Entry 5OPY (X-ray diffraction, 2.26 A resolution); this record covers chains H and L.

# Chain H
Name: Heavy chain of LM609 Fab (antigen-binding fragment)
Organism: Mus musculus
Notes: antibody fragment or engineered binder
Amino-acid sequence (257 residues; each row starts with the number of its first residue):
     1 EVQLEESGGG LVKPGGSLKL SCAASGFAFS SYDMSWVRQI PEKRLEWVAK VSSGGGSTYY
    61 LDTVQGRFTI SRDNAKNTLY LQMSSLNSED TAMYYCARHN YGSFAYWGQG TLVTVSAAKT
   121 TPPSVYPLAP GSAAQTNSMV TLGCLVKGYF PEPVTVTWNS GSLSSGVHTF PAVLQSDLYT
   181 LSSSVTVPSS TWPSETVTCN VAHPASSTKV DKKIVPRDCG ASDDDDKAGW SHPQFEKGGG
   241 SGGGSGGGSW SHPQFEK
Unresolved in the structure: 133-135, 218-257
Disulfide bonds: Cys-22/Cys-96, Cys-144/Cys-199

# Chain L
Name: Light chain of LM609 Fab (antigen-binding fragment)
Organism: Mus musculus
Notes: antibody fragment or engineered binder
Amino-acid sequence (214 residues; numbered 1 to 214; the number before each row is that of its first residue):
     1 ELVMTQTPAT LSVTPGDSVS LSCRASQSIS NHLHWYQQKS HESPRLLIKY ASQSISGIPS
    61 RFSGSGSGTD FTLSINSVET EDFGMYFCQQ SNSWPHTFGG GTKLEIKRAD AAPTVSIFPP
   121 SSEQLTSGGA SVVCFLNNFY PKDINVKWKI DGSERQNGVL NSWTDQDSKD STYSMSSTLT
   181 LTKDEYERHN SYTCEATHKT STSPIVKSFN RNEC
Unresolved in the structure: 1, 214
Disulfide bonds: Cys-23/Cys-88, Cys-134/Cys-194

# How chain H and chain L interact
Contacting residue pairs (74):
  Val-37(H) / Phe-98(L)  hydrophobic
  Gln-39(H) / Gln-38(L)  hydrogen bond
  Lys-43(H) / Phe-87(L)
  Leu-45(H) / Phe-87(L)  hydrophobic
  Leu-45(H) / Phe-98(L)
  Trp-47(H) / Trp-94(L)  hydrophobic
  Trp-47(H) / Pro-95(L)  hydrophobic
  Trp-47(H) / His-96(L)
  Lys-50(H) / Trp-94(L)
  Tyr-59(H) / Trp-94(L)  hydrophobic
  Leu-61(H) / Pro-95(L)  hydrophobic
  Tyr-95(H) / Gln-38(L)
  Tyr-95(H) / Ser-43(L)
  Asn-100(H) / Lys-49(L)
  Tyr-101(H) / Tyr-50(L)
  Gly-102(H) / His-34(L)  hydrogen bond (backbone-side chain)
  Gly-102(H) / Tyr-50(L)  hydrogen bond (backbone-side chain)
  Gly-102(H) / Gln-89(L)  hydrogen bond (backbone-side chain)
  Gly-102(H) / Ser-91(L)
  Ser-103(H) / His-34(L)  hydrogen bond (backbone-side chain)
  Ser-103(H) / Tyr-36(L)
  Ser-103(H) / Leu-46(L)
  Phe-104(H) / Tyr-36(L)  hydrogen bond (backbone-side chain)
  Phe-104(H) / Leu-46(L)
  Phe-104(H) / Gln-89(L)
  Phe-104(H) / Phe-98(L)  hydrophobic
  Ala-105(H) / Leu-46(L)  hydrophobic
  Trp-107(H) / Tyr-36(L)
  Trp-107(H) / Pro-44(L)
  Trp-107(H) / Phe-98(L)  hydrophobic
  Gly-108(H) / Ser-43(L)  hydrogen bond (backbone-side chain)
  Gln-109(H) / Ser-43(L)
  Tyr-126(H) / Ser-121(L)
  Tyr-126(H) / Glu-123(L)
  Tyr-126(H) / Gln-124(L)
  Tyr-126(H) / Ser-127(L)
  Pro-127(H) / Ser-121(L)
  Pro-127(H) / Glu-123(L)
  Leu-128(H) / Phe-118(L)
  Leu-128(H) / Val-133(L)  hydrophobic
  Leu-128(H) / Phe-135(L)  hydrophobic
  Ala-129(H) / Phe-118(L)
  Ala-129(H) / Pro-119(L)
  Pro-130(H) / Phe-118(L)
  Thr-141(H) / Ser-116(L)
  Thr-141(H) / Phe-118(L)
  Leu-145(H) / Ser-131(L)
  Lys-147(H) / Gln-124(L)
  Lys-147(H) / Thr-180(L)  hydrogen bond
  His-168(H) / Asn-137(L)
  His-168(H) / Asn-138(L)  hydrogen bond
  His-168(H) / Ser-174(L)  hydrogen bond
  Thr-169(H) / Thr-164(L)
  Phe-170(H) / Phe-135(L)  hydrophobic
  Phe-170(H) / Asn-137(L)
  Phe-170(H) / Ser-162(L)
  Phe-170(H) / Thr-164(L)
  Phe-170(H) / Ser-174(L)
  Phe-170(H) / Met-175(L)
  Phe-170(H) / Ser-176(L)
  Pro-171(H) / Ser-162(L)  hydrogen bond (backbone-side chain)
  Pro-171(H) / Trp-163(L)
  Val-173(H) / Asn-161(L)
  Val-173(H) / Ser-162(L)
  Gln-175(H) / Leu-160(L)
  Ser-182(H) / Phe-135(L)
  Ser-182(H) / Ser-176(L)  hydrogen bond
  Ser-183(H) / Phe-135(L)
  Ser-184(H) / Phe-135(L)
  Ser-184(H) / Asn-137(L)  hydrogen bond
  Lys-212(H) / Glu-123(L)  salt bridge
  Arg-217(H) / Pro-119(L)
  Arg-217(H) / Pro-120(L)  hydrogen bond (side chain-backbone)
  Arg-217(H) / Ser-121(L)
Interface residues without a listed pair, chain H (43 interface residues in all): Arg-44, Glu-46, Gly-131, Ser-132, Leu-142, Gly-143
Interface residues without a listed pair, chain L (42 interface residues in all): Glu-42, Met-85, Gly-100, Thr-178, Glu-213

# In short
43 residues of chain H and 42 residues of chain L are in contact, with 14 hydrogen bonds and 1 salt bridge.
Polar contacts include Lys-212(H)/Glu-123(L), Gln-39(H)/Gln-38(L) and Gly-102(H)/His-34(L).
Here chain H is Heavy chain of LM609 Fab (antigen-binding fragment) and chain L is Light chain of LM609 Fab
(antigen-binding fragment), both from Mus musculus. Entry 5OPY (Crystal structure of anti-alphaVbeta3 integrin
Fab LM609) was determined by X-ray diffraction (same publication as 6AVQ, 6AVR and 6AVU).
